3AKG - chain A; structure by X-ray diffraction, 1.80 A resolution.

Chain A:
Protein: Putative secreted alpha L-arabinofuranosidase II
From: Streptomyces avermitilis
Notes: EC 3.2.1.55
Reference sequence: Q82P90 (Q82P90_STRAW); residues 1-454 here correspond to UniProt positions 28-481 (UniProt number = residue number + 27)
Chain sequence (468 residues; each row starts with the number of its first residue; numbering starts at 0):
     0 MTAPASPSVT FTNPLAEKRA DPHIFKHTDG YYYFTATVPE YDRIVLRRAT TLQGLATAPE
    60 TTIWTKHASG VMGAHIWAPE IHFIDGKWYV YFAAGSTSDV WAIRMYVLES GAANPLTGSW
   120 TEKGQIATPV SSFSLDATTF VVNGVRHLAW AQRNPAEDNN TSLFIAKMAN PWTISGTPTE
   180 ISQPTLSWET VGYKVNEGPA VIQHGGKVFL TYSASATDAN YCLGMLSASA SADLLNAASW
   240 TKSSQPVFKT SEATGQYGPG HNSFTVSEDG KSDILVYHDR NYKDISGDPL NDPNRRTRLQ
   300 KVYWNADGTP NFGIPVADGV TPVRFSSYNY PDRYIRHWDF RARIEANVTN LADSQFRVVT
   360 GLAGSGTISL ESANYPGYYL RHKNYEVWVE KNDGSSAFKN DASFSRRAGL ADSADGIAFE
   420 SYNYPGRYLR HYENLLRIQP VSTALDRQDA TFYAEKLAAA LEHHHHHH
Disordered / not traced: 0-8, 456-467
Differences from the reference sequence: expression tag (0, 455-467)
Ion coordination: Na+ near E79 (its only coordinating residue here)
Residues lining bound ligands:
  - alpha-L-arabinofuranose (AHR), molecule 1: W76, F132, N159, Y192, V194, E196, A215, T216, L289
  - alpha-L-arabinofuranose (AHR), molecule 2: N328, Y329, R429, H430, Y431, E432, N433, L444, D448
  - alpha-L-arabinofuranose (AHR), molecule 3: R335, H336, W337, D338, F339, N349, D352, N373, Y374
Swiss-Prot annotation at these positions:
  - active site: D20 (Proton acceptor), E196 (Proton donor)
  - binding site (substrate): N159, H260, R294, H336 to F339, D352, H430 to N433, D448
  - site: D135 (Important for catalytic activity, responsible for pKa modulation of the active site Glu and correct orientation of both the proton donor and substrate)
Reported in the primary citation:
  - catalytic residues: D20, D135
  - mutagenesis - D20A, D135A, D135N, E196A: abolished catalytic activity
  - mutagenesis - D20N: decreased catalytic activity
  - mutagenesis - N159A, N159L: increased catalytic activity
  - mutagenesis - N159A, N159L, Y192A, L289A: decreased catalytic activity on alpha-1,5-linked l-arabinofuranobiose
  - mutagenesis - Y192A, L289A: increased catalytic activity on alpha-1,2-linked l-arabinofuranobiose
  - specificity-determining residues: N159, Y192, L289

In short:
Bound to chain A: 3 copies of alpha-L-arabinofuranose. UniProt lists active-site residues D20 and E196 and 13
substrate-binding residues. From the paper: catalytic residues D20 and D135; D20A, D135A and D135N, among
others, abolish catalytic activity; 9 substitutions were tested in all.
Chain A is Putative secreted alpha L-arabinofuranosidase II (Streptomyces avermitilis); the structure, Crystal
structure of exo-1,5-alpha-L-arabinofuranosidase complexed with alpha-1,5-L-arabinofuranobiose, was determined
by X-ray diffraction together with 3AKF, 3AKH and 3AKI from the same study.
